Entry 8G08 (electron microscopy, 2.80 A resolution); this record covers chains B and E of the 20 polymer chains in the assembly.

[Chain B]
Protein: ATP synthase subunit alpha
Organism: Mycolicibacterium smegmatis MC2 155
Notes: EC 7.1.2.2
Reference sequence: A0R202 (ATPA_MYCS2); residue numbers follow UniProt; this construct covers 1-548
Chain sequence (548 residues; row label = number of the first residue in the row):
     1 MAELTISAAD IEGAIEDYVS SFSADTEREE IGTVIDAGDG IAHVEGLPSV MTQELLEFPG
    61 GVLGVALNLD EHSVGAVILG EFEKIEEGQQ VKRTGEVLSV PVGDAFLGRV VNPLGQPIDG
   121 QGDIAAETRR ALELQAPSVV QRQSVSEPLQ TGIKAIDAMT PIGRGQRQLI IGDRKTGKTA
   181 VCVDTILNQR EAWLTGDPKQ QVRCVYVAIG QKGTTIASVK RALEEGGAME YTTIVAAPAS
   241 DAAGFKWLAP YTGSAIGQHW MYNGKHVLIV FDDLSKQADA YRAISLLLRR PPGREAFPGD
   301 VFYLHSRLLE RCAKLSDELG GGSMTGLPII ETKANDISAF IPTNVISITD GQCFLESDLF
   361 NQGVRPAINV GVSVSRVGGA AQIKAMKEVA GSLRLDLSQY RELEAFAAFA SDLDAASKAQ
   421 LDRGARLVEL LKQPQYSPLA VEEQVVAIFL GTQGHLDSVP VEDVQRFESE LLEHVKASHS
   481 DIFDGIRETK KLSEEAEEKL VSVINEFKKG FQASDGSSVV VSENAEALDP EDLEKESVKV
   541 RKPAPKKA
Unresolved in the structure: 1-8, 23-28, 521-548
Curated features (UniProtKB/Swiss-Prot):
  - binding site (ATP): Gly-172 to Thr-179
  - site: Ser-373 (Required for activity)

[Chain E]
Protein: ATP synthase subunit beta
Organism: Mycolicibacterium smegmatis MC2 155
Notes: EC 7.1.2.2
Reference sequence: A0R200 (ATPB_MYCS2); numbering as in UniProt (aligned over 1-475)
Chain sequence (475 residues; each row starts with the number of its first residue):
     1 MTATAEKTAG RVVRITGPVV DVEFPRGSVP ELFNALHAEI TFGALAKTLT LEVAQHLGDS
    61 LVRCISMQPT DGLVRGVEVT DTGASISVPV GDGVKGHVFN ALGDCLDDPG YGKDFEHWSI
   121 HRKPPAFSDL EPRTEMLETG LKVVDLLTPY VRGGKIALFG GAGVGKTVLI QEMINRIARN
   181 FGGTSVFAGV GERTREGNDL WVELADANVL KDTALVFGQM DEPPGTRMRV ALSALTMAEF
   241 FRDEQGQDVL LFIDNIFRFT QAGSEVSTLL GRMPSAVGYQ PTLADEMGEL QERITSTRGR
   301 SITSMQAVYV PADDYTDPAP ATTFAHLDAT TELSRAVFSK GIFPAVDPLA SSSTILDPAI
   361 VGDEHYRVAQ EVIRILQRYK DLQDIIAILG IDELSEEDKQ LVNRARRIER FLSQNMMAAE
   421 QFTGQPGSTV PLKETIEAFD KLTKGEFDHL PEQAFFLIGG LDDLAKKAES LGAKL
Unresolved in the structure: 1-7, 472-475

[Interface between chain B and chain E]
Contacting residue pairs (14; chain B residue first):
  Pro-48(B) with Arg-75(E)
  Val-50(B) with Val-74(E)
  Met-51(B) with Leu-73(E)
  Thr-52(B) with Gly-72(E), hydrogen bond (backbone-backbone); Leu-73(E), hydrogen bond (backbone-backbone)
  Leu-67(B) with Ile-15(E)
  Asn-68(B) with Ile-15(E)
  Leu-69(B) with Val-13(E); Arg-14(E); Ile-15(E), hydrogen bond (backbone-backbone)
  Asp-70(B) with Val-13(E)
  Glu-71(B) with Val-13(E), hydrogen bond (backbone-backbone)
  Gly-299(B) with Glu-265(E)
  Asp-414(B) with Ile-388(E), hydrogen bond (backbone-backbone)
Also at the interface, not in a pair above, chain B (16 interface residues in all): Val-139, Pro-291, Ser-306, Arg-307, Leu-413
Also at the interface, not in a pair above, chain E (14 interface residues in all): Gly-17, Asp-71, Asn-198, Asp-221, Thr-268

[Summary]
16 residues of chain B and 14 residues of chain E are in contact; the contacts include 5 hydrogen bonds.
Backbone hydrogen bonds pair Thr-52(B)/Gly-72(E), Thr-52(B)/Leu-73(E) and Leu-69(B)/Ile-15(E). From UniProt: 8
ATP-binding residues on chain B.
Here chain B is ATP synthase subunit alpha and chain E is ATP synthase subunit beta, both from
Mycolicibacterium smegmatis MC2 155. Entry 8G08 (Cryo-EM structure of SQ31f-bound Mycobacterium smegmatis ATP
synthase rotational state 1 (backbone model)) was determined by electron microscopy together with 8G07, 8G09,
8G0A, 8G0B, 8G0C, 8G0D and 8G0E from the same study.
